PDB entry 7K0O | electron microscopy, 3.10 A resolution | chains G and F of the 8 polymer chains in the assembly

Chain G:
Molecule: Serine palmitoyltransferase small subunit A
Source organism: Homo sapiens
Reference sequence: Q969W0 (SPTSA_HUMAN); numbering as in UniProt (aligned over 1-71)
Amino-acid sequence (71 residues; numbered 1 to 71; the number before each row is that of its first residue):
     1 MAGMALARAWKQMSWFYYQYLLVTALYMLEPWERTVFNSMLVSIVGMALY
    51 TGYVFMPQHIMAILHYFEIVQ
Unresolved in the structure: 1-7, 70-71
UniProt features mapped onto this chain:
  - site: M28 (Within the serine palmitoyltransferase (SPT) complex, defines the length of the acyl chain-binding pocket, determining the acyl-CoA substrate preference)
  - natural variant: T51 (T51I: In SPG90A)
  - mutagenesis: M28 (M28K: Within the serine palmitoyltransferase (SPT) complex, leads to a strong decrease in SPT catalytic activity with L-serine and palmitoyl-CoA as substrates), H59 (H59L: Impaired down-regulation of SPT complex activity by ORMDL3)

Chain F:
Molecule: Serine palmitoyltransferase 2
Source organism: Homo sapiens
Notes: EC 2.3.1.50
Reference sequence: O15270 (SPTC2_HUMAN); residues 1-544 here = UniProt positions 1-544
Amino-acid sequence (544 residues; each row starts with the number of its first residue):
     1 MRPEPGGCCCRRTVRANGCVANGEVRNGYVRSSAAAAAAAAAGQIHHVTQ
    51 NGGLYKRPFNEAFEETPMLVAVLTYVGYGVLTLFGYLRDFLRYWRIEKCH
   101 HATEREEQKDFVSLYQDFENFYTRNLYMRIRDNWNRPICSVPGARVDIME
   151 RQSHDYNWSFKYTGNIIKGVINMGSYNYLGFARNTGSCQEAAAKVLEEYG
   201 AGVCSTRQEIGNLDKHEELEELVARFLGVEAAMAYGMGFATNSMNIPALV
   251 GKGCLILSDELNHASLVLGARLSGATIRIFKHNNMQSLEKLLKDAIVYGQ
   301 PRTRRPWKKILILVEGIYSMEGSIVRLPEVIALKKKYKAYLYLDEAHSIG
   351 ALGPTGRGVVEYFGLDPEDVDVMMGTFTKSFGASGGYIGGKKELIDYLRT
   401 HSHSAVYATSLSPPVVEQIITSMKCIMGQDGTSLGKECVQQLAENTRYFR
   451 RRLKEMGFIIYGNEDSPVVPLMLYMPAKIGAFGREMLKRNIGVVVVGFPA
   501 TPIIESRARFCLSAAHTKEILDTALKEIDEVGDLLQLKYSRHRL
Unresolved in the structure: 1-52
Modified residues: K379 ((2S)-2-amino-6-[[3-hydroxy-2-methyl-5-(phosphonooxymethyl)pyridin-4-yl]methylideneamino]hexanoic acid; LLP)
UniProt features mapped onto this chain:
  - modified residue: K379 (N6-(pyridoxal phosphate)lysine)
  - natural variant: A182 (A182P: In HSAN1C), R183 (R183W: In HSAN1C), V359 (V359M: In HSAN1C loss of normal activity as measured by reduced formation of sphinganine), G382 (G382V: In HSAN1C), I504 (I504F: In HSAN1C loss of normal activity as measured by reduced formation of sphinganine)
  - mutagenesis: Y122 (Y122A: Decreased catalytic activity with L-serine and palmitoyl-CoA as substrates. Does not affect the negative regulation by OMRDL3 and ceramides), L126 (L126W: Some decrease in catalytic activity with L-serine and palmitoyl-CoA as substrates), I130 (I130W: Loss of catalytic activity with L-serine and palmitoyl-CoA as substrates), W134 (W134A: Loss of catalytic activity with L-serine and palmitoyl-CoA as substrates), Y176 (Y176A: Loss of catalytic activity with L-serine and palmitoyl-CoA as substrates), S258 (S258R: Loss of catalytic activity with L-serine and palmitoyl-CoA as substrates), R302 (R302A: Reduces the dimerization propensity with SPTLC1; reduces the dimerization propensity with SPTLC1; when associated with A-305. Does not impair enzymatic activity ...), R304 (R304A: Reduces the dimerization propensity with SPTLC1; when associated with A-302 and A-304. Does not impair enzymatic activity; when associated with A-302 and A-304), R305 (R305A: Reduces the dimerization propensity with SPTLC1; when associated with A-302 and A-304. Does not impair enzymatic activity; when associated with A-302 and A-304), M320 (M320Q: Decreased catalytic activity with L-serine and palmitoyl-CoA as substrates), T378 (T378A: Decreased catalytic activity with L-serine and palmitoyl-CoA as substrates), K379 (K379A: Loss of catalytic activity with L-serine and palmitoyl-CoA as substrates), 3 further mutagenesis entries in UniProt
From the paper describing this entry:
  - mutagenesis - R302A/R304A/R305A: unchanged catalytic activity
  - disease-associated variants - I504F: decreased binding to ORM1-like protein 3 (proposed by the authors, not directly observed)
  - disease-associated variants - I504F (proposed by the authors, not directly observed)

Interface between chain G and chain F:
Residue-residue contacts - 28 pairs, chain G then chain F:
  W15(G) - L534(F)
  W15(G) - Q536(F)
  Y18(G) - E485(F)  hydrogen bond
  Y18(G) - L534(F)  hydrophobic
  Y18(G) - L535(F)
  Q19(G) - L534(F)  hydrogen bond (side chain-backbone)
  Q19(G) - Q536(F)
  L22(G) - A477(F)
  L22(G) - A481(F)  hydrophobic
  L22(G) - L535(F)  hydrophobic
  V23(G) - L73(F)  hydrophobic
  T24(G) - V80(F)
  A25(G) - G77(F)
  Y27(G) - R484(F)
  M28(G) - L81(F)  hydrophobic
  M28(G) - R129(F)
  M28(G) - I130(F)  hydrophobic
  M28(G) - P476(F)
  M28(G) - A477(F)  hydrophobic
  L29(G) - F84(F)  hydrophobic
  L29(G) - R129(F)
  E30(G) - R88(F)  salt bridge
  E30(G) - R129(F)
  P31(G) - Y156(F)
  W32(G) - R88(F)
  E33(G) - F84(F)
  E33(G) - R88(F)  salt bridge
  E33(G) - R129(F)  salt bridge
Interface residues without a listed pair, chain G (15 interface residues in all): F37
Interface residues without a listed pair, chain F (19 interface residues in all): L87, L91

In short:
15 residues of chain G face 19 of chain F across their interface; the contacts include 2 hydrogen bonds and 3
salt bridges. Among the polar pairs are E30(G)-R88(F), E33(G)-R88(F) and E33(G)-R129(F). The paper reports
that I504F of chain F reduces binding to ORM1-like protein 3; R302A/R304A/R305A of chain F leave catalytic
activity unchanged.
Chain G is Serine palmitoyltransferase small subunit A and chain F is Serine palmitoyltransferase 2, both from
Homo sapiens; the structure, Human serine palmitoyltransferase complex SPTLC1/SPLTC2/ssSPTa/ORMDL3, class 3,
was determined by electron microscopy together with 7K0I, 7K0J, 7K0K, 7K0L, 7K0M, 7K0N, 7K0P and 7K0Q from the
same study.
